Entry 8UA7 (electron microscopy, 3.30 A resolution); this record covers chains A and J of the 10 polymer chains in the assembly.

== Chain A ==
Name: Histone H3
Chain sequence (196 residues; each row starts with the number of its first residue; numbers below 1 keep their minus sign (Met-32 is residue -32)):
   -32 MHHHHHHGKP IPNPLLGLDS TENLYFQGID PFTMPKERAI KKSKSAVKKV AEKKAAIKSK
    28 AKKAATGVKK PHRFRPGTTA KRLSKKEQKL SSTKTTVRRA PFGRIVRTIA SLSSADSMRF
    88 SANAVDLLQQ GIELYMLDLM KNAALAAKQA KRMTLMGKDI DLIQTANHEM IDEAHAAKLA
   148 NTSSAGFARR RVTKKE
Not modelled in the structure: -32 to 44, 154-163

== Chain J ==
Molecule: WIDOM 601 DNA strand 2
Organism: synthetic construct
Sequence (205 nucleotides; each row starts with the number of its first residue; numbers below 1 keep their minus sign (DA-94 is residue -94)):
   -94 ATCGGACCCT ATACGCGGCC GCCCGATGAA TCCGGTGCCG AGGCCGCTCA ATTGGTCGTA
   -34 GACAGCTCTA GCACCGCTTA AACGCACGTA CGCGCTGTCC CCCGCGTTTT AACCGCCAAG
    26 GGGATTACTC CCTAGTCTCC AGGCACGTGT CAGATATATA CATCCTGTGC ATGTGGATCC
    86 GAATTCATAT TAATTAATAC TAGAT
Not modelled in the structure: -94 to -72, 59-110

== Chain A / chain J interface ==
Residue-residue contacts (11; chain A residue first):
  Lys61(A) - DA-14(J)  salt bridge to the phosphate
  Arg74(A) - DC-23(J)  salt bridge to the phosphate
  Arg86(A) - DG-24(J)  phosphate contact
  Arg86(A) - DC-23(J)  phosphate contact
  Phe87(A) - DG-24(J)  phosphate contact
  Phe87(A) - DC-23(J)  hydrogen bond to the phosphate
  Ser88(A) - DG-24(J)  hydrogen bond to the phosphate
  Ala89(A) - DG-24(J)  phosphate contact
  Arg119(A) - DG-3(J)  phosphate contact
  Met120(A) - DG-3(J)  hydrogen bond to the phosphate
  Thr121(A) - DG-3(J)  hydrogen bond to the phosphate
Interface residues without a listed pair, chain A (11 interface residues in all): Arg65, Met123
Interface residues without a listed pair, chain J (7 interface residues in all): DA-13, DC-4, DC-2

== Overview ==
11 residues of chain A face 7 of chain J across their interface, with 4 hydrogen bonds and 2 salt bridges.
Polar pairs include Phe87(A)-DC-23(J), Ser88(A)-DG-24(J) and Met120(A)-DG-3(J).
Here chain A is Histone H3 and chain J is WIDOM 601 DNA strand 2 (synthetic construct). Entry 8UA7
(Medusavirus Nucleosome Core Particle) was determined by electron microscopy.
